4S2M - chains A and D; structure by X-ray diffraction, 2.87 A resolution.

Chain A (and D):
Name: Beta-lactamase
From: Enterobacter cloacae
Notes: EC 3.5.2.6; chain D of this document is another copy of the same molecule, construct and numbering; everything in this record applies to it too
UniProt: F6KZJ2 (F6KZJ2_ENTCL); the author numbering skips numbers that UniProt does not, so the offset changes along the chain: 25-213 = UniProt 25-213; 218-265 = UniProt 214-261
Chain sequence (237 residues; row label = number of the first residue in the row; note: 4 numbers in that range are skipped by the numbering (no residue carries them; nothing is unmodelled there)):
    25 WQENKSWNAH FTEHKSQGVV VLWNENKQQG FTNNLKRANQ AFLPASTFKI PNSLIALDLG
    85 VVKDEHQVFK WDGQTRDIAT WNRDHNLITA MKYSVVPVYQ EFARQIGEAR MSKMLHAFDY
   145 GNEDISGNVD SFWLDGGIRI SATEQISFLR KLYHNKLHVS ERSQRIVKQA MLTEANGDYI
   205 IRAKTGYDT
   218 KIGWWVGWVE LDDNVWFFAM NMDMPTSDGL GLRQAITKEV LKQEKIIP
Not modelled in the structure: 243-247 (chain D: 245-247)
What the authors report for this chain:
  - conformationally variable residues (order/disorder transition, side-chain flip): Lys73, Lys208, Asp212, Ser244 to Leu247
  - contacts within the chain: Ser70-Asp212 (hydrogen bond), Asp212-Arg250 (salt bridge)
  - binding site for iodide ion: Ser70, Lys73, Val120, Tyr123, Trp157
  - catalytic residues: Tyr211 (from molecular simulation)

Chain A / chain D interface:
Pairs across the interface (27; chain A residue first):
  Glu89(A) with Arg189(D), salt bridge
  His90(A) with Tyr177(D), hydrogen bond
  Thr113(A) with Asp229(D)
  Lys116(A) with Gly201(D), hydrogen bond (side chain-backbone); Asp229(D), salt bridge
  Tyr117(A) with Asp229(D), hydrogen bond
  Tyr177(A) with His90(D)
  Glu185(A) with Arg186(D), salt bridge
  Arg186(A) with Glu185(D), salt bridge; Arg189(D)
  Arg189(A) with Glu89(D), salt bridge; Arg186(D); Ile190(D); Gln193(D)
  Ile190(A) with Arg189(D)
  Gln193(A) with Arg189(D)
  Leu196(A) with Leu196(D), hydrophobic; Ala199(D), hydrophobic
  Thr197(A) with Asn200(D)
  Glu198(A) with Ala199(D)
  Ala199(A) with Leu196(D), hydrophobic; Glu198(D); Ala199(D), hydrogen bond (backbone-backbone)
  Gly201(A) with Lys116(D), hydrogen bond (backbone-side chain)
  Asp229(A) with Thr113(D); Lys116(D), salt bridge; Tyr117(D), hydrogen bond
Interface residues without a listed pair, chain A (20 interface residues in all): Asn200, Ile204, Arg206
Interface residues without a listed pair, chain D (20 interface residues in all): Thr197, Ile204, Arg206

In short:
Chain A and chain D each contribute 20 residues to their interface, with 6 hydrogen bonds and 6 salt bridges.
Polar contacts include Glu89(A)-Arg189(D), Lys116(A)-Asp229(D) and Glu185(A)-Arg186(D). The paper reports the
catalytic residue Tyr211(A); a binding site for iodide ion at Ser70(A), Lys73(A) and Val120(A) among others.
Both chains are Beta-lactamase (Enterobacter cloacae). Entry 4S2M (Crystal Structure of OXA-163 complexed with
iodide in the active site) was determined by X-ray diffraction together with 4S2L from the same study.
